PDB entry 1Z5L | X-ray diffraction, 2.20 A resolution | chains A and B

[Chain A]
Molecule: T-cell surface glycoprotein CD1d antigen
From: Mus musculus
Notes: fragment: extracellular domain
Amino-acid sequence (285 residues; row label = number of the first residue in the row):
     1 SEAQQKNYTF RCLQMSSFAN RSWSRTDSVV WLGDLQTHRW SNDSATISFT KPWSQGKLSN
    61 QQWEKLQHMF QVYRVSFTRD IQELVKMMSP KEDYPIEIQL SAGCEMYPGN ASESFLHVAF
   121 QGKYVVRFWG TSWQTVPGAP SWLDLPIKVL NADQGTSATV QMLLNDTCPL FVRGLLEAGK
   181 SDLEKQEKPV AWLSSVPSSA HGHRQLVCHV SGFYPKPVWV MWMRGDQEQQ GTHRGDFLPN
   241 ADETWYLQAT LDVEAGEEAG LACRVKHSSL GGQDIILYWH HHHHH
Not modelled in the structure: 1-7, 109-111, 198-201, 280-285
Construct notes: expression tag (280-285)
Disulfides: Cys104-Cys168, Cys208-Cys263
Covalent attachments: N-acetylglucosamine (NAG) linked to Asn20, Asn42, Asn165
Residues lining bound ligands:
  - PBS ((2S,3S,4R)-N-octanoyl-1-[(alpha-D-galactopyranosyl)oxy]-2-amino-octadecane-3,4-diol): Val72, Tyr73, Ser76, Phe77, Arg79, Asp80, Ile81, Leu84, Val85, Leu100, Leu116, Val118, Val126, Trp133, Trp142, Leu143, Pro146, Leu150, Asp153, Gly155, Thr156, Thr159, Val160, Leu163
  - hexadecane (R16): Phe10, Cys12, Gln14, Ser28, Val30, His38, Trp40, Ile47, Trp63, Leu66, Phe70, Leu100, Ala102, Gly103, Leu163, Leu164, Cys168, Phe171
From the paper describing this entry:
  - binding site for PBS: Tyr73, Phe77, Arg79, Asp80, Trp133, Asp153
  - specificity-determining residues: Asp80
  - conformationally variable residues (helix shift, side-chain flip): Asp80, Leu84, Leu150, Asp153
  - post-translational modification sites: Asn42, Asn165
  - binding site for hexadecane: Cys12, Phe70

[Chain B]
Molecule: Beta-2-microglobulin
From: Mus musculus
Notes: fragment: extracellular domain
Amino-acid sequence (99 residues; row label = number of the first residue in the row):
     1 IQKTPQIQVY SRHPPENGKP NILNCYVTQF HPPHIEIQML KNGKKIPKVE MSDMSFSKDW
    61 SFYILAHTEF TPTETDTYAC RVKHASMAEP KTVYWDRDM
Not modelled in the structure: 1
Disulfides: Cys25-Cys80

[Chain A / chain B interface]
Contacting residue pairs (58; chain A residue first):
  Leu13(A) - Ser55(B)
  Leu13(A) - Phe56(B)
  Gln14(A) - Phe56(B)
  Met15(A) - Met54(B)  hydrophobic
  Met15(A) - Phe56(B)  hydrophobic
  Met15(A) - Phe62(B)  hydrophobic
  Ser17(A) - His34(B)  hydrogen bond
  Val29(A) - Asp53(B)
  Val29(A) - Ser55(B)
  Trp31(A) - Ser55(B)  hydrogen bond
  Trp31(A) - Tyr63(B)
  Gln36(A) - Asp53(B)  hydrogen bond
  Arg39(A) - Asp53(B)  salt bridge
  Glu97(A) - His31(B)
  Glu97(A) - Pro32(B)
  Glu97(A) - Pro33(B)
  Glu97(A) - His34(B)  salt bridge
  Gln99(A) - Phe56(B)
  Gln99(A) - Trp60(B)  hydrogen bond (side chain-backbone)
  Gln99(A) - Phe62(B)
  Leu100(A) - Phe56(B)
  Ser101(A) - Trp60(B)
  His117(A) - Trp60(B)
  Ala119(A) - Trp60(B)  hydrophobic
  Gln121(A) - His31(B)
  Gly122(A) - His31(B)
  Gly122(A) - Trp60(B)
  Tyr124(A) - Trp60(B)
  Val190(A) - Pro14(B)  hydrophobic
  Trp192(A) - His13(B)
  Trp192(A) - Pro14(B)  hydrophobic
  Trp192(A) - Pro15(B)
  Trp192(A) - Asp98(B)  hydrogen bond (side chain-backbone)
  Trp192(A) - Met99(B)
  Ser195(A) - Asp98(B)
  Val196(A) - Asp98(B)
  His209(A) - Asp98(B)
  His209(A) - Met99(B)
  Ser211(A) - Arg12(B)  hydrogen bond (side chain-backbone)
  Gly212(A) - Arg12(B)
  Leu238(A) - Gln8(B)
  Leu238(A) - Tyr10(B)
  Leu238(A) - Tyr26(B)  hydrophobic
  Pro239(A) - Tyr10(B)  hydrogen bond (backbone-side chain)
  Pro239(A) - Tyr26(B)  hydrophobic
  Pro239(A) - Leu65(B)
  Asn240(A) - Tyr10(B)
  Asn240(A) - Arg12(B)
  Asn240(A) - Asn24(B)  hydrogen bond
  Asn240(A) - Leu65(B)
  Ala241(A) - Leu65(B)
  Ala241(A) - His67(B)
  Asp242(A) - Arg12(B)  salt bridge
  Thr244(A) - Arg12(B)
  Tyr246(A) - Tyr10(B)
  Tyr246(A) - Ser11(B)
  Tyr246(A) - Met99(B)  hydrogen bond (side chain-backbone)
  Gln248(A) - Met99(B)
Interface residues without a listed pair, chain A (35 interface residues in all): Val118, Ser194, Phe237
Interface residues without a listed pair, chain B (25 interface residues in all): Lys3

[Summary]
35 residues of chain A and 25 residues of chain B are in contact; the contacts include 9 hydrogen bonds and 3
salt bridges. Polar pairs include Arg39(A)-Asp53(B), Glu97(A)-His34(B) and Asp242(A)-Arg12(B). The paper
reports a binding site for PBS at Tyr73(A), Phe77(A) and Arg79(A) among others; a binding site for hexadecane
at Cys12(A) and Phe70(A).
Here chain A is T-cell surface glycoprotein CD1d antigen and chain B is Beta-2-microglobulin, both from Mus
musculus. Entry 1Z5L (Structure of a highly potent short-chain galactosyl ceramide agonist bound to CD1D) was
determined by X-ray diffraction.
